6LAB - chains G and I of the 22 polymer chains in the assembly; structure by X-ray diffraction, 3.20 A resolution.

# Chain G
Protein: Histone H2A type 1-B/E
Organism: Homo sapiens
Reference sequence: P04908 (H2A1B_HUMAN); residues 0-129 here correspond to UniProt positions 1-130 (UniProt number = residue number + 1)
Sequence (130 residues; row label = number of the first residue in the row; numbering starts at 0):
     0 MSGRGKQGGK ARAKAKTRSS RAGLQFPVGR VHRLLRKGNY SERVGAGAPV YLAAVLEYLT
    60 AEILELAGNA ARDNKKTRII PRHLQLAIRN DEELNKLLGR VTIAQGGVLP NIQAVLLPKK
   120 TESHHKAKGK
Not modelled in the structure: 0-15, 119-129
Ion coordination: K+: Asn38 (shared with 1 residue of chain C); Ca2+: Glu91 (shared with 1 residue of chain D)
Curated features (UniProtKB/Swiss-Prot):
  - modified residue: Ser1 (N-acetylserine), Arg3 (Citrulline), Lys5 (N6-(2-hydroxyisobutyryl)lysine), Lys9 (N6-(2-hydroxyisobutyryl)lysine), Lys13 (N6-(beta-hydroxybutyryl)lysine), Lys36 (N6-(2-hydroxyisobutyryl)lysine), Lys74 (N6-(2-hydroxyisobutyryl)lysine), Lys75 (N6-(2-hydroxyisobutyryl)lysine), Lys95 (N6-(2-hydroxyisobutyryl)lysine), Gln104 (N5-methylglutamine), Lys118 (N6-(2-hydroxyisobutyryl)lysine), Lys119 (N6-crotonyllysine), Thr120 (Phosphothreonine), Lys125 (N6-crotonyllysine)
  - cross-link (Glycyl lysine isopeptide (Lys-Gly)): Lys13 (interchain with G-Cter in ubiquitin), Lys15 (interchain with G-Cter in ubiquitin), Lys119 (interchain with G-Cter in ubiquitin)

# Chain I
Molecule: 169-nt DNA strand
Organism: other sequences
Sequence (169 nucleotides; row label = number of the first residue in the row; numbers below 1 keep their minus sign (DG-82 is residue -82)):
   -82 GCTTTTTTTT TTCACAATCC CGGTGCCGAG GCCGCTCAAT TGGTCGTAGA CAGCTCTAGC
   -22 ACCGCTTAAA CGCACGTACG GAATCCGTAC GTGCGTTTAA GCGGTGCTAG AGCTGTCTAC
    38 GACCAATTGA GCGGCCTCGG CACCGGGATT GTGAAAAAAA AAAGCTGCA
Ion coordination: Ca2+ site 1: DG-52 (shared with 1 residue of chain J); Ca2+ site 2 near DG-40 (its only coordinating residue here); Ca2+ site 3 near DG51 (its only coordinating residue here)

# Interface between chain G and chain I
Contacting residue pairs - 15 pairs, chain G then chain I:
  Arg29(G) with DG48(I), phosphate contact; DC49(I), salt bridge to the phosphate
  His31(G) with DA39(I), phosphate contact
  Arg35(G) with DA39(I), phosphate contact
  Arg42(G) with DG38(I), hydrogen bond to the sugar; DA39(I), phosphate contact
  Val43(G) with DG38(I), sugar contact; DA39(I), hydrogen bond to the phosphate
  Gly44(G) with DG38(I), phosphate contact
  Ala45(G) with DG38(I), hydrogen bond to the phosphate
  Lys75(G) with DC58(I), phosphate contact
  Thr76(G) with DG57(I), sugar contact; DC58(I), hydrogen bond to the phosphate
  Arg77(G) with DG57(I), hydrogen bond to the sugar; DC58(I), hydrogen bond to the phosphate
Also at the interface, not in a pair above, chain G (12 interface residues in all): Pro26, Glu41
Also at the interface, not in a pair above, chain I (7 interface residues in all): DA59

# Overview
12 residues of chain G and 7 residues of chain I are in contact, with 6 hydrogen bonds and 1 salt bridge.
Among the polar pairs are Arg42(G)-DG38(I), Arg77(G)-DG57(I) and Val43(G)-DA39(I).
Chain G is Histone H2A type 1-B/E (Homo sapiens) and chain I is a 169-nt DNA strand (other sequences); the
structure, 169 bp nucleosome, harboring cohesive DNA termini, assembled with linker histone H1.0, was
determined by X-ray diffraction (same publication as 7COW, 6LER, 6L9Z and 6LA2).
